4A3F - chains A and B of the 15 polymer chains in the assembly; structure by X-ray diffraction, 3.50 A resolution.

Chain A:
Name: DNA-directed RNA polymerase II subunit RPB1
Organism: Saccharomyces cerevisiae
Notes: EC 2.7.7.6
Reference sequence: P04050 (RPB1_YEAST); numbering as in UniProt (aligned over 1-1732)
Amino-acid sequence (1732 residues; each row starts with the number of its first residue):
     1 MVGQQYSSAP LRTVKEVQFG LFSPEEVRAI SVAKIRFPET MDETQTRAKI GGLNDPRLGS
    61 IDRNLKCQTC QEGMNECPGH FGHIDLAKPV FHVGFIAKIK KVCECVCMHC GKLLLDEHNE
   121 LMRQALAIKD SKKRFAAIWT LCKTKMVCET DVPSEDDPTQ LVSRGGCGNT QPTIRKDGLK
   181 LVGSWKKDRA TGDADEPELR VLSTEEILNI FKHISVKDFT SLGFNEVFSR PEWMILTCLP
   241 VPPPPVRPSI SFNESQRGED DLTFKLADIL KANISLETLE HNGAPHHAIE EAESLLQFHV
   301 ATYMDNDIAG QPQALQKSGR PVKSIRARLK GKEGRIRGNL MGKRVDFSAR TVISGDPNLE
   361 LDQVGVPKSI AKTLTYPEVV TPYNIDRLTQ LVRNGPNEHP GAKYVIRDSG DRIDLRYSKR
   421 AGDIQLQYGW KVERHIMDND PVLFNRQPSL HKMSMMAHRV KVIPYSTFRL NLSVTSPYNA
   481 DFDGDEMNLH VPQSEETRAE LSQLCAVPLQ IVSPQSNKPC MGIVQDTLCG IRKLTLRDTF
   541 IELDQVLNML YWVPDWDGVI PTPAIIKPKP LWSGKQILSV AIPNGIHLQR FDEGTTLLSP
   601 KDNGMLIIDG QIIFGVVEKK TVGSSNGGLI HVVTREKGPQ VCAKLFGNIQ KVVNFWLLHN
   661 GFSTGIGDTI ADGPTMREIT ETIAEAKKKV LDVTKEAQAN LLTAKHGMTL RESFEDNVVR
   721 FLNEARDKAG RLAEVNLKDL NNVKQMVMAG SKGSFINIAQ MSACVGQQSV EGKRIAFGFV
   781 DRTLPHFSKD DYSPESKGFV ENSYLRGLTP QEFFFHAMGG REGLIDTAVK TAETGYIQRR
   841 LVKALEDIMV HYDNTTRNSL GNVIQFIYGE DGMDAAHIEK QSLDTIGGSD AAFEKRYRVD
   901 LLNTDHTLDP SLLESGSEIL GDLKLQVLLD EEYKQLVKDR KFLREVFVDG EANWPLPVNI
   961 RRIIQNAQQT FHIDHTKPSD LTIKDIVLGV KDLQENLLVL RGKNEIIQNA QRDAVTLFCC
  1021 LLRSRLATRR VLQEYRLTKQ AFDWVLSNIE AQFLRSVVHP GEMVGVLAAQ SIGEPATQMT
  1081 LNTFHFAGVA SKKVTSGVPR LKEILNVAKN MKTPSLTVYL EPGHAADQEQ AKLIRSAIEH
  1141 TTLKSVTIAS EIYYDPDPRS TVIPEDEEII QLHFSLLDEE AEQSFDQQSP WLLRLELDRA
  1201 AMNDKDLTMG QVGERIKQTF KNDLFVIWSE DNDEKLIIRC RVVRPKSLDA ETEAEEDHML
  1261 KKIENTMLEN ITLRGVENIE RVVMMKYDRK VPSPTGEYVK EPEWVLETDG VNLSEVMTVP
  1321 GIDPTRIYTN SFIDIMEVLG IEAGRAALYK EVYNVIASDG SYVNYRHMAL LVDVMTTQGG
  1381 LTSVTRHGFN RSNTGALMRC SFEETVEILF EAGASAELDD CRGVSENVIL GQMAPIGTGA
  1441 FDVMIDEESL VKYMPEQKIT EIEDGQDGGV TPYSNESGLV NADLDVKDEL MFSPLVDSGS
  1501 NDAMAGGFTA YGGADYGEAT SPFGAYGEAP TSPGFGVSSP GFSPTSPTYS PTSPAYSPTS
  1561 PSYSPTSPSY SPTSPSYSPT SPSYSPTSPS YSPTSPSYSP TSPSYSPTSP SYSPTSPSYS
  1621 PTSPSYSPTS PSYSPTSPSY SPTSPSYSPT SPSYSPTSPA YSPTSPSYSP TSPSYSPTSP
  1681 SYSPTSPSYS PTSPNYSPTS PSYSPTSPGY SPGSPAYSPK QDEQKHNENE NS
Disordered / not traced: 1-2, 1084-1091, 1177-1186, 1244-1253, 1456-1732
Curated features (UniProtKB/Swiss-Prot):
  - region: Pro248 to Asp260 (Lid loop), Asn306 to Lys323 (Rudder loop), Pro810 to Glu822 (Bridging helix)
  - binding site (Zn(2+)): Cys67, Cys70, Cys77, His80, Cys107, Cys110, Cys148, Cys167
  - binding site (Mg(2+)): Asp481, Asp483, Asp485
  - modified residue: Thr1471 (Phosphothreonine)
  - cross-link (Glycyl lysine isopeptide (Lys-Gly)): Lys695 (interchain with G-Cter in ubiquitin), Lys1246 (interchain with G-Cter in ubiquitin), Lys1350 (interchain with G-Cter in ubiquitin)
Bound ions: Zn2+ site 1: Cys67, Cys70, Cys77, His80; Zn2+ site 2: Cys107, Cys110, Cys148, Cys167; Mg2+: Asp481, Asp483, Asp485 (shared with 1 residue of chain P)
Residues lining bound ligands: AMP-CPP (APC; diphosphomethylphosphonic acid adenosyl ester): Arg446, Pro448, Asn479, Asp481, Asp483, Gln1078, Leu1081, Asn1082
Reported in the primary citation:
  - conformationally variable residues (loop rearrangement, order/disorder transition): Gln1078 to Thr1083, Phe1084 to Lys1092
  - binding site for AMP-CPP: Arg446, Asn479, Gln1078, Leu1081
  - specificity-determining residues: Asn479, Gln1078
  - mutagenesis - Q1078N, Q1078S: abolished growth (citing earlier work)

Chain B:
Name: DNA-directed RNA polymerase II subunit RPB2
Organism: Saccharomyces cerevisiae
Notes: EC 2.7.7.6
Reference sequence: P08518 (RPB2_YEAST); residues 1-1224 here = UniProt positions 1-1224
Amino-acid sequence (1224 residues; row label = number of the first residue in the row):
     1 MSDLANSEKY YDEDPYGFED ESAPITAEDS WAVISAFFRE KGLVSQQLDS FNQFVDYTLQ
    61 DIICEDSTLI LEQLAQHTTE SDNISRKYEI SFGKIYVTKP MVNESDGVTH ALYPQEARLR
   121 NLTYSSGLFV DVKKRTYEAI DVPGRELKYE LIAEESEDDS ESGKVFIGRL PIMLRSKNCY
   181 LSEATESDLY KLKECPFDMG GYFIINGSEK VLIAQERSAG NIVQVFKKAA PSPISHVAEI
   241 RSALEKGSRF ISTLQVKLYG REGSSARTIK ATLPYIKQDI PIVIIFRALG IIPDGEILEH
   301 ICYDVNDWQM LEMLKPCVED GFVIQDRETA LDFIGRRGTA LGIKKEKRIQ YAKDILQKEF
   361 LPHITQLEGF ESRKAFFLGY MINRLLLCAL DRKDQDDRDH FGKKRLDLAG PLLAQLFKTL
   421 FKKLTKDIFR YMQRTVEEAH DFNMKLAINA KTITSGLKYA LATGNWGEQK KAMSSRAGVS
   481 QVLNRYTYSS TLSHLRRTNT PIGRDGKLAK PRQLHNTHWG LVCPAETPEG QACGLVKNLS
   541 LMSCISVGTD PMPIITFLSE WGMEPLEDYV PHQSPDATRV FVNGVWHGVH RNPARLMETL
   601 RTLRRKGDIN PEVSMIRDIR EKELKIFTDA GRVYRPLFIV EDDESLGHKE LKVRKGHIAK
   661 LMATEYQDIE GGFEDVEEYT WSSLLNEGLV EYIDAEEEES ILIAMQPEDL EPAEANEEND
   721 LDVDPAKRIR VSHHATTFTH CEIHPSMILG VAASIIPFPD HNQSPRNTYQ SAMGKQAMGV
   781 FLTNYNVRMD TMANILYYPQ KPLGTTRAME YLKFRELPAG QNAIVAIACY SGYNQEDSMI
   841 MNQSSIDRGL FRSLFFRSYM DQEKKYGMSI TETFEKPQRT NTLRMKHGTY DKLDDDGLIA
   901 PGVRVSGEDV IIGKTTPISP DEEELGQRTA YHSKRDASTP LRSTENGIVD QVLVTTNQDG
   961 LKFVKVRVRT TKIPQIGDKF ASRHGQKGTI GITYRREDMP FTAEGIVPDL IINPHAIPSR
  1021 MTVAHLIECL LSKVAALSGN EGDASPFTDI TVEGISKLLR EHGYQSRGFE VMYNGHTGKK
  1081 LMAQIFFGPT YYQRLRHMVD DKIHARARGP MQVLTRQPVE GRSRDGGLRF GEMERDCMIA
  1141 HGAASFLKER LMEASDAFRV HICGICGLMT VIAKLNHNQF ECKGCDNKID IYQIHIPYAA
  1201 KLLFQELMAM NITPRLYTDR SRDF
Disordered / not traced: 1-19, 71-89, 135-163, 438-445, 503-508, 669-677, 716-721, 920-932
Bound ions: Zn2+: Cys1163, Cys1166, Cys1182, Cys1185
Residues lining bound ligands: AMP-CPP (APC; diphosphomethylphosphonic acid adenosyl ester): Glu529, Arg766, Tyr769, Lys987, Arg1020
Reported in the primary citation:
  - binding site for AMP-CPP: Arg766, Arg1020

How chain A and chain B interact:
Pairs across the interface (449; chain A residue first):
  Gln4(A) - Phe1158(B)
  Gln4(A) - Arg1159(B)  hydrogen bond (side chain-backbone)
  Gln5(A) - Arg1159(B)  hydrogen bond (backbone-side chain)
  Gln5(A) - Leu1175(B)
  Tyr6(A) - Leu1175(B)
  Ser7(A) - Arg1159(B)
  Ser7(A) - His1161(B)  hydrogen bond
  Ser7(A) - Phe1180(B)
  Ser7(A) - Gln1193(B)
  Ser8(A) - Asn1178(B)  hydrogen bond
  Ser8(A) - Phe1180(B)
  Ala9(A) - His1161(B)
  Ala9(A) - Gln1193(B)
  Pro10(A) - Ile1191(B)
  Pro10(A) - Tyr1192(B)
  Pro10(A) - Gln1193(B)  hydrogen bond (backbone-backbone)
  Leu11(A) - Gln1193(B)
  Leu11(A) - His1195(B)
  Arg12(A) - Tyr1192(B)
  Arg12(A) - Gln1193(B)  hydrogen bond (backbone-backbone)
  Arg12(A) - Ile1194(B)
  Arg12(A) - Thr1218(B)  hydrogen bond
  Thr13(A) - Thr1218(B)
  Val14(A) - Ile1194(B)  hydrophobic
  Val14(A) - Leu1216(B)  hydrophobic
  Val14(A) - Tyr1217(B)
  Lys15(A) - Tyr1217(B)  hydrogen bond (backbone-backbone)
  Lys15(A) - Thr1218(B)  hydrogen bond (side chain-backbone)
  Lys15(A) - Asp1219(B)
  Lys15(A) - Arg1220(B)  hydrogen bond (backbone-side chain)
  Glu16(A) - Arg1215(B)
  Glu16(A) - Leu1216(B)
  Glu16(A) - Tyr1217(B)  hydrogen bond (backbone-backbone)
  Glu16(A) - Asp1219(B)
  Glu16(A) - Arg1220(B)
  Glu16(A) - Ser1221(B)  hydrogen bond (side chain-backbone)
  Glu16(A) - Arg1222(B)
  Val17(A) - Pro1214(B)
  Val17(A) - Arg1215(B)
  Val17(A) - Leu1216(B)  hydrophobic
  Gln18(A) - Thr1213(B)
  Gln18(A) - Arg1215(B)  hydrogen bond (backbone-backbone)
  Gln18(A) - Tyr1217(B)
  Phe19(A) - Thr1213(B)
  Gly20(A) - Ile1212(B)
  Gly20(A) - Thr1213(B)  hydrogen bond (backbone-backbone)
  Leu21(A) - Asn1211(B)
  Leu21(A) - Ile1212(B)  hydrophobic
  Leu21(A) - Thr1213(B)
  Phe22(A) - Met1208(B)  hydrophobic
  Phe22(A) - Asn1211(B)  hydrogen bond (backbone-backbone)
  Phe22(A) - Thr1213(B)
  Glu26(A) - Cys1166(B)
  Glu26(A) - Leu1168(B)
  Glu26(A) - Arg1215(B)  salt bridge
  Ala29(A) - Lys1183(B)
  Ile30(A) - Thr1170(B)
  Ile30(A) - Lys1183(B)  hydrogen bond (backbone-side chain)
  Val32(A) - Lys1183(B)
  Thr69(A) - Ile1172(B)
  Thr69(A) - Lys1174(B)
  Cys70(A) - Ile1172(B)
  Cys70(A) - Lys1174(B)
  Gln71(A) - Lys1174(B)
  Glu72(A) - Ala1173(B)
  Glu72(A) - Lys1174(B)
  Glu72(A) - Leu1175(B)  hydrogen bond (side chain-backbone)
  Met74(A) - Arg1116(B)  hydrogen bond (backbone-side chain)
  Asn75(A) - Arg1116(B)  hydrogen bond
  Glu76(A) - Arg1159(B)  salt bridge
  Glu76(A) - Leu1175(B)
  Pro78(A) - Lys1201(B)
  Gly79(A) - Lys1201(B)
  Gly79(A) - Gln1205(B)
  Phe81(A) - Gln1205(B)
  Phe81(A) - Met1208(B)  hydrophobic
  Phe81(A) - Ala1209(B)
  His92(A) - Met1210(B)  hydrogen bond (side chain-backbone)
  His92(A) - Asn1211(B)
  Phe95(A) - Ile1212(B)  hydrophobic
  Phe228(A) - Arg1215(B)
  Trp233(A) - Asn1211(B)  hydrogen bond (backbone-side chain)
  Leu236(A) - Asn1211(B)
  Pro240(A) - Met1208(B)
  Pro240(A) - Asn1211(B)
  Pro242(A) - Ala1209(B)  hydrophobic
  Pro245(A) - Leu1114(B)
  Pro245(A) - Tyr1198(B)
  Pro245(A) - Lys1201(B)
  Val246(A) - Leu1114(B)
  Val246(A) - Leu1202(B)  hydrophobic
  Val246(A) - Gln1205(B)
  Val246(A) - Glu1206(B)
  Pro248(A) - Leu1114(B)
  Asn253(A) - Arg935(B)
  Glu254(A) - Arg935(B)
  Ser255(A) - Ile918(B)
  Ser255(A) - Arg935(B)
  Tyr303(A) - Ala1209(B)
  Met304(A) - Met1210(B)  hydrophobic
  Lys317(A) - Lys471(B)
  Ser318(A) - Lys470(B)
  Ser318(A) - Lys471(B)
  Gly319(A) - Lys471(B)
  Ile325(A) - Glu1206(B)
  Ile325(A) - Met1210(B)  hydrophobic
  Arg328(A) - Glu1206(B)  salt bridge
  Leu329(A) - Glu1206(B)
  Leu329(A) - Met1210(B)  hydrophobic
  Arg335(A) - Leu1114(B)
  Arg335(A) - Thr1115(B)
  Arg335(A) - Ala1199(B)
  Arg335(A) - Leu1202(B)
  Arg335(A) - Leu1203(B)
  Arg335(A) - Glu1206(B)  salt bridge
  Ile336(A) - Leu1203(B)  hydrophobic
  Arg337(A) - Arg1129(B)  hydrogen bond (backbone-side chain)
  Arg337(A) - Glu1132(B)  salt bridge
  Gly338(A) - Arg1129(B)  hydrogen bond (backbone-side chain)
  Asn339(A) - Thr1115(B)
  Asn339(A) - Gln1117(B)  hydrogen bond (backbone-side chain)
  Asn339(A) - Asp1156(B)
  Asn339(A) - Ala1199(B)
  Leu340(A) - Ala1199(B)  hydrophobic
  Leu340(A) - Ala1200(B)
  Met341(A) - Glu1132(B)
  Met341(A) - Arg1135(B)
  Gly342(A) - Arg1129(B)  hydrogen bond (backbone-side chain)
  Gly342(A) - Phe1130(B)
  Lys343(A) - Gln1117(B)
  Lys343(A) - Leu1128(B)
  Lys343(A) - Arg1129(B)
  Lys343(A) - Phe1130(B)  hydrogen bond (backbone-backbone)
  Lys343(A) - Leu1151(B)  hydrogen bond (side chain-backbone)
  Lys343(A) - Ser1155(B)
  Lys343(A) - Asp1156(B)
  Lys343(A) - Pro1197(B)
  Arg344(A) - Gln1117(B)
  Arg344(A) - Pro1118(B)
  Arg344(A) - Val1119(B)
  Arg344(A) - Glu1120(B)  salt bridge
  Arg344(A) - Gly1127(B)  hydrogen bond (side chain-backbone)
  Arg344(A) - Leu1128(B)
  Arg344(A) - Arg1129(B)
  Arg344(A) - Ser1155(B)  hydrogen bond (backbone-side chain)
  Val345(A) - Pro1118(B)
  Val345(A) - Gly1127(B)
  Val345(A) - Leu1128(B)  hydrogen bond (backbone-backbone)
  Val345(A) - Phe1130(B)  hydrophobic
  Val345(A) - Arg1150(B)
  Val345(A) - Ala1154(B)
  Asp346(A) - Arg1106(B)  salt bridge
  Asp346(A) - Arg1108(B)
  Asp346(A) - Gly1109(B)
  Asp346(A) - Met1111(B)
  Asp346(A) - Pro1118(B)
  Asp346(A) - Arg1150(B)  hydrogen bond (backbone-side chain)
  Asp346(A) - Ala1154(B)  hydrogen bond (backbone-backbone)
  Phe347(A) - Arg1106(B)  hydrogen bond (backbone-backbone)
  Phe347(A) - Ala1107(B)
  Phe347(A) - Arg1108(B)
  Phe347(A) - Arg1150(B)
  Ser348(A) - Ala1105(B)
  Ser348(A) - Arg1106(B)  hydrogen bond (backbone-backbone)
  Ser348(A) - Gly1127(B)
  Ser348(A) - Leu1128(B)  hydrogen bond (side chain-backbone)
  Ala349(A) - His1104(B)
  Ala349(A) - Ala1105(B)  hydrophobic
  Ala349(A) - Leu1128(B)
  Arg350(A) - Ile1103(B)
  Arg350(A) - His1104(B)  hydrogen bond (backbone-backbone)
  Arg350(A) - Leu1128(B)
  Thr351(A) - Val1099(B)
  Thr351(A) - Ile1103(B)
  Val352(A) - Gly977(B)
  Val352(A) - Val1099(B)  hydrophobic
  Ser354(A) - Ile990(B)
  Asp356(A) - Tyr833(B)  hydrogen bond
  Pro357(A) - Ser831(B)
  Pro357(A) - Gly832(B)
  Pro357(A) - Tyr833(B)
  Asn358(A) - Tyr833(B)  hydrogen bond
  Ser369(A) - Ile1103(B)
  Ile370(A) - Ile1103(B)  hydrophobic
  Ile370(A) - Ala1105(B)  hydrophobic
  Thr373(A) - Ala1105(B)
  Thr373(A) - Ala1107(B)
  Leu374(A) - Arg1106(B)
  Tyr404(A) - Arg1108(B)
  Arg412(A) - Arg1108(B)
  Glu433(A) - Arg1108(B)  salt bridge
  Leu443(A) - Met1138(B)  hydrophobic
  Gln447(A) - Glu1134(B)
  Pro448(A) - Met1133(B)
  Pro448(A) - Glu1134(B)
  Ser449(A) - Met1133(B)
  Ser449(A) - Glu1134(B)  hydrogen bond
  Ser449(A) - Cys1137(B)
  His451(A) - Cys1137(B)  hydrogen bond (backbone-side chain)
  Lys452(A) - Cys1137(B)
  Lys452(A) - Ala1140(B)
  Lys452(A) - His1141(B)  hydrogen bond (backbone-side chain)
  Met455(A) - Phe1130(B)  hydrophobic
  Met455(A) - Glu1134(B)
  Met455(A) - His1141(B)  hydrogen bond (backbone-side chain)
  Tyr465(A) - Ile976(B)  hydrophobic
  Ser466(A) - Gln975(B)  hydrogen bond
  Ser466(A) - Val1099(B)
  Ser466(A) - Asp1100(B)  hydrogen bond
  Ser466(A) - Ile1103(B)
  Thr467(A) - Ile976(B)
  Thr467(A) - Gly977(B)
  Arg469(A) - Tyr833(B)
  Arg469(A) - Ile976(B)
  Arg469(A) - Gly991(B)  hydrogen bond (side chain-backbone)
  Leu472(A) - Gln835(B)
  Leu472(A) - Glu836(B)
  Thr475(A) - Glu836(B)
  Ala480(A) - Glu836(B)
  Asp481(A) - Glu836(B)
  Phe482(A) - Gln835(B)
  Phe482(A) - Glu836(B)  hydrogen bond (backbone-backbone)
  Phe482(A) - Asp837(B)
  Phe482(A) - Ser838(B)
  Phe482(A) - Thr989(B)  hydrogen bond (backbone-side chain)
  Asp483(A) - Asp837(B)
  Asp483(A) - Lys979(B)
  Asp483(A) - Lys987(B)
  Asp483(A) - Thr989(B)
  Gly484(A) - Thr989(B)
  Glu486(A) - Lys1102(B)  salt bridge
  Asn488(A) - Leu1128(B)
  His490(A) - Phe1130(B)
  His490(A) - Arg1150(B)  hydrogen bond
  Val491(A) - Arg1150(B)  hydrogen bond (backbone-side chain)
  Pro492(A) - Phe1146(B)  hydrophobic
  Pro492(A) - Glu1149(B)
  Gln493(A) - Glu1149(B)  hydrogen bond (backbone-side chain)
  Ser494(A) - Glu1149(B)  hydrogen bond (backbone-side chain)
  Glu496(A) - Ser1145(B)  hydrogen bond
  Thr497(A) - Ser1145(B)
  Thr497(A) - Phe1146(B)
  Thr497(A) - Glu1149(B)  hydrogen bond
  Glu500(A) - Ala1143(B)
  Glu500(A) - Ala1144(B)  hydrogen bond (side chain-backbone)
  Glu500(A) - Ser1145(B)  hydrogen bond (side chain-backbone)
  Glu500(A) - Phe1146(B)  hydrogen bond (side chain-backbone)
  Leu501(A) - Phe1146(B)  hydrophobic
  Leu504(A) - His1141(B)
  Cys505(A) - Met1138(B)  hydrophobic
  Cys505(A) - His1141(B)
  Gln510(A) - His1141(B)  hydrogen bond
  Val524(A) - Gln835(B)
  Gln525(A) - Gln835(B)
  Gln525(A) - Glu836(B)  hydrogen bond (side chain-backbone)
  Gln525(A) - His1015(B)
  Asp526(A) - Cys829(B)  hydrogen bond
  Asp526(A) - Gly832(B)
  Asp526(A) - Gln835(B)
  Asp526(A) - Asn1013(B)  hydrogen bond
  Asp526(A) - His1015(B)  salt bridge
  Thr527(A) - Gln835(B)
  Cys529(A) - His1015(B)
  Leu657(A) - Cys829(B)  hydrophobic
  Leu658(A) - Tyr830(B)
  Leu658(A) - Asn1074(B)  hydrogen bond (backbone-side chain)
  Leu658(A) - His1076(B)
  Leu658(A) - Leu1081(B)
  His659(A) - Asn1074(B)
  His659(A) - Thr1077(B)
  His659(A) - Leu1081(B)
  Asn660(A) - Leu1081(B)
  Asn660(A) - Met1082(B)  hydrogen bond (backbone-backbone)
  Asn660(A) - Ala1083(B)  hydrogen bond (backbone-backbone)
  Gly661(A) - Ala1083(B)
  Phe662(A) - Ala828(B)
  Phe662(A) - Cys829(B)  hydrogen bond (backbone-backbone)
  Phe662(A) - Pro1014(B)
  Ser663(A) - Ile827(B)  hydrogen bond (side chain-backbone)
  Ser663(A) - Pro1014(B)
  Ser663(A) - Gln1084(B)
  Ser663(A) - Ile1085(B)
  Ser663(A) - Phe1086(B)  hydrogen bond (side chain-backbone)
  Thr664(A) - Ile827(B)
  Thr664(A) - Pro1014(B)
  Thr664(A) - Ile1017(B)
  Thr664(A) - Phe1086(B)
  Gly665(A) - Leu1026(B)
  Gly665(A) - Phe1069(B)
  Gly665(A) - Phe1086(B)
  Ile666(A) - Leu1026(B)  hydrophobic
  Ile666(A) - Ile1027(B)  hydrophobic
  Ile666(A) - Leu1030(B)  hydrophobic
  Ile666(A) - Arg1067(B)
  Ile666(A) - Phe1086(B)  hydrophobic
  Asp668(A) - Phe1069(B)
  Ile670(A) - Val1052(B)  hydrophobic
  Ile670(A) - Arg1067(B)
  Met746(A) - Pro1014(B)
  Met746(A) - His1015(B)
  Met746(A) - Pro1018(B)  hydrophobic
  Ser751(A) - His1015(B)  hydrogen bond
  Lys752(A) - His1015(B)
  Lys752(A) - Ser1019(B)
  Lys752(A) - Arg1020(B)
  Asn757(A) - Pro1018(B)  hydrogen bond (side chain-backbone)
  Asn757(A) - Ser1019(B)  hydrogen bond (side chain-backbone)
  Asn757(A) - Met1021(B)  hydrogen bond
  Gln760(A) - Met1021(B)
  Met761(A) - Pro1018(B)
  Met761(A) - Met1021(B)  hydrophobic
  Met761(A) - Val1023(B)  hydrophobic
  Glu771(A) - Lys510(B)  salt bridge
  Glu771(A) - Gln513(B)  hydrogen bond
  Ala776(A) - Asn516(B)  hydrogen bond (backbone-side chain)
  Gly778(A) - His400(B)
  Gly778(A) - His515(B)
  Gly778(A) - Asn516(B)
  Phe779(A) - Asn516(B)
  Phe779(A) - Thr517(B)
  Phe779(A) - Glu699(B)
  Val780(A) - Glu699(B)  hydrogen bond (backbone-side chain)
  Asp781(A) - Arg620(B)  salt bridge
  Arg782(A) - Glu698(B)  hydrogen bond (side chain-backbone)
  Arg782(A) - Glu699(B)  hydrogen bond (side chain-backbone)
  Arg782(A) - Ile701(B)  hydrogen bond (side chain-backbone)
  Thr783(A) - Asn516(B)  hydrogen bond (backbone-side chain)
  Leu784(A) - Trp519(B)  hydrophobic
  Pro785(A) - Glu698(B)
  Pro785(A) - Ile701(B)
  Pro785(A) - Leu702(B)
  Pro785(A) - Ile703(B)  hydrogen bond (backbone-backbone)
  His786(A) - Trp519(B)  hydrogen bond
  His786(A) - Ile703(B)
  His786(A) - Met705(B)
  His786(A) - Glu742(B)  salt bridge
  Phe787(A) - Leu702(B)
  Lys789(A) - Arg620(B)
  Asp790(A) - Arg620(B)  salt bridge
  Glu801(A) - Ile729(B)
  Asn802(A) - Arg728(B)
  Asn802(A) - Ile729(B)  hydrogen bond (side chain-backbone)
  Tyr804(A) - His761(B)  hydrogen bond (backbone-side chain)
  Tyr804(A) - Asn762(B)
  Tyr804(A) - Gln763(B)
  Tyr804(A) - Met1021(B)  hydrophobic
  Tyr804(A) - Val1023(B)  hydrophobic
  Leu805(A) - His761(B)  hydrogen bond (backbone-side chain)
  Leu805(A) - Val1052(B)  hydrophobic
  Arg806(A) - Pro725(B)  hydrogen bond (side chain-backbone)
  Arg806(A) - Ala726(B)
  Arg806(A) - Arg728(B)  hydrogen bond (backbone-side chain)
  Arg806(A) - Ile729(B)
  Arg806(A) - His761(B)
  Gly807(A) - Arg728(B)
  Gly807(A) - Asp760(B)
  Gly807(A) - His761(B)
  Leu808(A) - Arg728(B)  hydrogen bond (backbone-side chain)
  Leu808(A) - Asp760(B)  hydrogen bond (backbone-backbone)
  Leu808(A) - Phe1047(B)
  Thr809(A) - Ile729(B)
  Thr809(A) - Phe1047(B)
  Pro810(A) - Trp519(B)
  Pro810(A) - Met705(B)  hydrophobic
  Pro810(A) - Pro745(B)  hydrophobic
  Pro810(A) - Phe1047(B)  hydrophobic
  Gln811(A) - Met705(B)
  Gln811(A) - Val731(B)
  Phe813(A) - Leu749(B)  hydrophobic
  Phe813(A) - Pro759(B)
  Phe813(A) - Asp760(B)
  Phe813(A) - Asn767(B)
  Phe813(A) - Phe1047(B)  hydrophobic
  Phe814(A) - Leu514(B)  hydrophobic
  Phe814(A) - His515(B)
  Phe814(A) - Trp519(B)  hydrophobic
  His816(A) - Gln763(B)
  His816(A) - Ser764(B)  hydrogen bond (side chain-backbone)
  Ala817(A) - Leu514(B)  hydrophobic
  Ala817(A) - Pro524(B)  hydrophobic
  Ala817(A) - Ser764(B)
  Met818(A) - Leu514(B)
  Met818(A) - Asn516(B)
  Gly820(A) - Ser764(B)
  Arg821(A) - Arg512(B)  hydrogen bond (side chain-backbone)
  Arg821(A) - Leu514(B)
  Arg821(A) - Pro524(B)  hydrogen bond (side chain-backbone)
  Arg821(A) - Thr527(B)
  Arg821(A) - Gly534(B)
  Leu824(A) - Glu529(B)
  Leu824(A) - Cys533(B)  hydrophobic
  Leu824(A) - Thr768(B)
  Leu824(A) - Tyr769(B)
  Ile825(A) - Arg512(B)
  Ile825(A) - Gln513(B)
  Ile825(A) - Cys533(B)  hydrophobic
  Ala828(A) - Gly530(B)
  Arg839(A) - Glu1132(B)  salt bridge
  Val842(A) - Asp1136(B)
  Lys843(A) - Glu1132(B)
  Lys843(A) - Arg1135(B)
  Glu846(A) - Arg1135(B)  salt bridge
  Met1063(A) - Ile1139(B)
  Val1066(A) - Asp1136(B)
  Val1066(A) - Ile1139(B)  hydrophobic
  Gln1070(A) - Asp1136(B)
  Gln1070(A) - Cys1137(B)
  Gln1070(A) - Ala1140(B)
  Lys1144(A) - Glu262(B)  salt bridge
  Lys1144(A) - Gly263(B)
  His1258(A) - Glu319(B)  salt bridge
  Asn1265(A) - Gly263(B)
  Asn1265(A) - Ser265(B)
  Glu1269(A) - Glu262(B)
  Glu1269(A) - Gly263(B)
  Leu1409(A) - Leu1207(B)  hydrophobic
  Phe1410(A) - Met1210(B)  hydrophobic
  Phe1410(A) - Ile1212(B)  hydrophobic
  Leu1418(A) - Arg1222(B)  hydrogen bond (backbone-side chain)
  Asp1420(A) - Arg1220(B)  hydrogen bond (backbone-side chain)
  Asp1420(A) - Arg1222(B)  salt bridge
  Cys1421(A) - Arg1220(B)
  Arg1422(A) - Arg1220(B)
  Arg1422(A) - Asp1223(B)  hydrogen bond (side chain-backbone)
  Arg1422(A) - Phe1224(B)  hydrogen bond (side chain-backbone)
  Val1424(A) - Ile1139(B)  hydrophobic
  Ser1425(A) - Arg1135(B)
  Val1428(A) - Leu1151(B)  hydrophobic
  Ile1429(A) - Pro1197(B)
  Ile1429(A) - Ala1200(B)
  Leu1430(A) - His1195(B)
  Leu1430(A) - Ile1196(B)
  Leu1430(A) - Pro1197(B)
  Gly1431(A) - Lys1148(B)  hydrogen bond (backbone-side chain)
  Gly1431(A) - Met1152(B)
  Gly1431(A) - Pro1197(B)
  Gln1432(A) - Lys1148(B)
  Met1433(A) - Ala1144(B)  hydrophobic
  Met1433(A) - Ser1145(B)
  Met1433(A) - Lys1148(B)
  Ala1434(A) - Ala1144(B)
  Ile1436(A) - Ile1139(B)
  Ile1436(A) - Gly1142(B)
  Ile1436(A) - Ala1144(B)
  Gly1437(A) - Gly1142(B)
  Thr1438(A) - Gly1142(B)  hydrogen bond (backbone-backbone)
  Thr1438(A) - Ala1144(B)
  Thr1438(A) - Ser1145(B)
  Gly1439(A) - Ala1144(B)
Interface residues without a listed pair, chain A (229 interface residues in all): Val27, Cys77, His80, Pro243, Arg326, Ile353, Gly355, Thr375, Asn445, Asn654, Gly667, Thr669, Thr680, Val743, Gly753, Ile775, Phe777, Ser788, Glu795, Glu812, Val829, Glu1062, Leu1067, Leu1397, Ser1401, Val1406, Gly1413
Interface residues without a listed pair, chain B (204 interface residues in all): Ser264, Asp397, His518, Cys523, Arg635, Ala695, Ser700, Lys727, Arg730, Ile748, Pro765, Asn834, Gly988, Lys1080, Val1113, Gly1121, Gly1131, Leu1147, Val1160, Val1171, Gly1184, Phe1204

Summary:
The interface between chain A and chain B involves 229 residues on one side and 204 on the other; the contacts
include 95 hydrogen bonds and 19 salt bridges. Polar pairs include Glu26(A)-Arg1215(B), Glu76(A)-Arg1159(B)
and Arg328(A)-Glu1206(B). From the paper: a binding site for AMP-CPP at Arg446(A), Asn479(A) and Arg766(B)
among others; Q1078N and Q1078S of chain A abolish growth.
Chain A is DNA-directed RNA polymerase II subunit RPB1 and chain B is DNA-directed RNA polymerase II subunit
RPB2, both from Saccharomyces cerevisiae; the structure, RNA Polymerase II initial transcribing complex with a
6nt DNA-RNA hybrid and soaked with AMPCPP, was determined by X-ray diffraction together with 4A3B, 4A3C, 4A3D,
4A3E, 4A3G, 4A3I and 4 further entries from the same study.
